8YC0 - chains f and n of the 8 polymer chains in the assembly; structure by electron microscopy, 4.12 A resolution (low resolution: residue-level contacts below are approximate; hydrogen-bond / salt-bridge calls are withheld).

# Chain f
Molecule: T-cell surface glycoprotein CD3 epsilon chain
Organism: Homo sapiens
Reference sequence: P07766 (CD3E_HUMAN); residue numbers follow UniProt; this construct covers 1-207
Amino-acid sequence (207 residues; numbered 1 to 207; the number before each row is that of its first residue):
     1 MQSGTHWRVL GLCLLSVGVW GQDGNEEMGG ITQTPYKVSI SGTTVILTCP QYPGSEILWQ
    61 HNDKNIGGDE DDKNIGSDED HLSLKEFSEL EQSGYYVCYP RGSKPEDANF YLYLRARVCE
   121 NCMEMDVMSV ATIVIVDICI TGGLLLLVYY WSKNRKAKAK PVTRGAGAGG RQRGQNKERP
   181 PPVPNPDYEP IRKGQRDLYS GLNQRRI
Not modelled in the structure: 1-32, 70-73, 155-207
Disulfides: Cys49-Cys98, Cys119-Cys122

# Chain n
Molecule: T cell receptor gamma variable 9, T cell receptor gamma constant 1
Organism: Homo sapiens
Reference sequence: chimeric construct of Q99603, P0CF51: residues 2-103 from Q99603 (TRGV9_HUMAN) positions 20-121 (UniProt number = residue number + 18); residues 125-297 from P0CF51 positions 1-173 (UniProt number = residue number - 124)
Amino-acid sequence (332 residues; each row starts with the number of its first residue; numbers below 1 keep their minus sign (Met-34 is residue -34)):
   -34 MDMRVPAQLL GLLLLWLSGA RCMDYKDDDD KGGSETGAGH LEQPQISSTK TLSKTARLEC
    26 VVSGITISAT SVYWYRERPG EVIQFLVSIS YDGTVRKESG IPSGKFEVDR IPETSTSTLT
    86 IHNVEKQDIA TYYCALWEAQ QELGKKIKVF GPGTKLIITD KQLDADVSPK PTIFLPSIAE
   146 TKLQKAGTYL CLLEKFFPDV IKIHWQEKKS NTILGSQEGN TMKTNDTYMK FSWLTVPEKS
   206 LDKEHRCIVR HENNKNGVDQ EIIFPPIKTD VITMDPKDNC SKDANDTLLL QLTNTSAYYM
   266 YLLLLLKSVV YFAIITCCLL RRTAFCCNGE KS
Not modelled in the structure: -34 to 251, 289-297
Sequence notes: initiating methionine (-34); expression tag (-33 to 1); linker (104-124)
UniProt features mapped onto this chain:
  - glycosylation (N-linked (GlcNAc...) asparagine): Asn190, Asn244, Asn250, Asn259

# How chain f and chain n interact
Pairs across the interface (7):
  Cys119(f) with Leu253(n); Leu257(n)
  Met125(f) with Tyr264(n)
  Asp137(f) with Leu268(n); Leu271(n)
  Ile138(f) with Leu271(n)
  Thr141(f) with Lys272(n)
Interface residues without a listed pair, chain f (9 interface residues in all): Cys122, Ile133, Leu145, Tyr149
Interface residues without a listed pair, chain n (9 interface residues in all): Val275, Ile279, Arg286

# In short
Chain f and chain n each contribute 9 residues to their interface.
Chain f is T-cell surface glycoprotein CD3 epsilon chain and chain n is T cell receptor gamma variable 9, T
cell receptor gamma constant 1, both from Homo sapiens; the structure, T cell receptor V delta2 V gamma9 in
GDN, was determined by electron microscopy together with 8JBV, 8JC0, 8JCB, 8WXE, 8WY0 and 8WYI from the same
study.
